8DR0 - chains A and E of the 10 polymer chains in the assembly; structure by electron microscopy, 2.42 A resolution.

== Chain A ==
Name: Replication factor C subunit 1
From: Saccharomyces cerevisiae
UniProtKB: P38630 (RFC1_YEAST); residues 1-861 here = UniProt positions 1-861
Sequence (918 residues; row label = number of the first residue in the row):
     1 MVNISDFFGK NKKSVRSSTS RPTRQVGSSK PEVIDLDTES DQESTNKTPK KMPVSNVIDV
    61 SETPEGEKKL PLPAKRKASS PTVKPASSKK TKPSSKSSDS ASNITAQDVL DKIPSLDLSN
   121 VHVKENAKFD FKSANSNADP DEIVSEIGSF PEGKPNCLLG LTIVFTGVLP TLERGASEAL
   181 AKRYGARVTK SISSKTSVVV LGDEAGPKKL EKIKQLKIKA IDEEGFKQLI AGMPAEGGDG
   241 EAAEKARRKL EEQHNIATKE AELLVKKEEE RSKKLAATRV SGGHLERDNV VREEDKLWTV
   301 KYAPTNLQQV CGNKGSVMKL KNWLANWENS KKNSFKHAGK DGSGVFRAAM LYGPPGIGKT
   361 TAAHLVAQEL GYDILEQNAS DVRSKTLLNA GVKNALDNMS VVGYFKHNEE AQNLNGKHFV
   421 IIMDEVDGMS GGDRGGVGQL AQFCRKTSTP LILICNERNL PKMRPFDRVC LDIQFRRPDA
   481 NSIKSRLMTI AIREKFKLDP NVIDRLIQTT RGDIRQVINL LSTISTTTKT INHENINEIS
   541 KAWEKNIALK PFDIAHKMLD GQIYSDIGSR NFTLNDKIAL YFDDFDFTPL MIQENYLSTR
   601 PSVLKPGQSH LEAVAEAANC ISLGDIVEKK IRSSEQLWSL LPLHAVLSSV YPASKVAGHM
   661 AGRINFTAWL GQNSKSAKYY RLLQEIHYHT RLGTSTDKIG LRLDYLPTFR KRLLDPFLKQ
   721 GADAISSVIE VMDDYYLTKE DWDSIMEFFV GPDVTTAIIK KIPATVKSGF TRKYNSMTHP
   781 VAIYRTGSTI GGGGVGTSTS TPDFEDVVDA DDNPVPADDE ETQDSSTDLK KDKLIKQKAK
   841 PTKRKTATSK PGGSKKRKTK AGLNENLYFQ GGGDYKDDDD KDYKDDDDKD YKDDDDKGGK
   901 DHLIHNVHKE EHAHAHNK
Disordered / not traced: 1-289, 408-412, 787-918
Construct notes: expression tag (862-918)
UniProt features mapped onto this chain:
  - motif (Nuclear localization signal): K830 to L834, K855 to K860
  - binding site (ATP): T299, C311, G353 to T361, N456
  - modified residue: T38 (Phosphothreonine), S40 (Phosphoserine), T63 (Phosphothreonine)
  - mutagenesis: D427 (D427H: In cs mutant CDC44-2; causes cell cycle arrest), G436 (G436R: In cs mutant CDC44-3/4; causes cell cycle arrest), G512 (G512A: In cs mutant CDC44-9; no effect), D513 (D513N: In cs mutants CDC44-1/5/8 and CDC44-9; causes cell cycle arrest)
Ion coordination: Mg2+: T360 (together with ATP-gamma-S)
Small-molecule neighbours: ATP-gamma-S (AGS; phosphothiophosphoric acid-adenylate ester): T299, Y302, A303, P304, Q309, V310, C311, P354, P355, G356, I357, G358, K359, T360, T361, N456, R486, I514, R515, I518
What the authors report for this chain:
  - conformationally variable residues (domain motion): F405
  - binding site for the 22-nt DNA strand: S384, T386, R434, N459, P461, R464, F552, R632, Q636, F666, W669, L670
  - binding site for the 18-nt DNA strand: F582, W638

== Chain E ==
Name: Replication factor C subunit 5
From: Saccharomyces cerevisiae
UniProtKB: P38251 (RFC5_YEAST); residue numbers follow UniProt; this construct covers 1-354
Sequence (354 residues; numbered 1 to 354; the number before each row is that of its first residue):
     1 MSLWVDKYRP KSLNALSHNE ELTNFLKSLS DQPRDLPHLL LYGPNGTGKK TRCMALLESI
    61 FGPGVYRLKI DVRQFVTASN RKLELNVVSS PYHLEITPSD MGNNDRIVIQ ELLKEVAQME
   121 QVDFQDSKDG LAHRYKCVII NEANSLTKDA QAALRRTMEK YSKNIRLIMV CDSMSPIIAP
   181 IKSRCLLIRC PAPSDSEIST ILSDVVTNER IQLETKDILK RIAQASNGNL RVSLLMLESM
   241 ALNNELALKS SSPIIKPDWI IVIHKLTRKI VKERSVNSLI ECRAVLYDLL AHCIPANIIL
   301 KELTFSLLDV ETLNTTNKSS IIEYSSVFDE RLSLGNKAIF HLEGFIAKVM CCLD
UniProt features mapped onto this chain:
  - binding site (ATP): V5, S17, G43 to T51, R231
Small-molecule neighbours:
  - ATP-gamma-S (AGS; phosphothiophosphoric acid-adenylate ester): R155, E159, P180, R184
  - GDP (guanosine-5'-diphosphate): V5, D6, Y8, R9, P10, A15, L16, S17, H18, P44, N45, G46, T47, G48, K49, K50, T51, R52, I201, L230, R231, L234
What the authors report for this chain:
  - binding site for the 18-nt DNA strand: N80
  - binding site for the 22-nt DNA strand: N103

== Interface between chain A and chain E ==
Pairs across the interface - 110 pairs, chain A then chain E:
  L590(A) - K337(E)
  Q593(A) - R283(E)  hydrogen bond (backbone-side chain)
  Q593(A) - F340(E)
  Q593(A) - E343(E)  hydrogen bond
  E594(A) - R283(E)  hydrogen bond (backbone-side chain)
  Y596(A) - R283(E)
  Y596(A) - E343(E)  hydrogen bond
  L597(A) - V276(E)
  L597(A) - L279(E)  hydrophobic
  L597(A) - I280(E)
  L597(A) - R283(E)
  L597(A) - E343(E)
  H610(A) - V276(E)
  L611(A) - M350(E)
  L611(A) - C351(E)  hydrogen bond (backbone-side chain)
  E612(A) - C351(E)
  V614(A) - L279(E)  hydrophobic
  A615(A) - A347(E)  hydrophobic
  A615(A) - K348(E)
  A615(A) - C351(E)  hydrophobic
  A618(A) - G344(E)
  N619(A) - R331(E)  hydrogen bond
  I621(A) - F340(E)  hydrophobic
  S622(A) - F328(E)
  S622(A) - R331(E)
  S622(A) - F340(E)  hydrogen bond (side chain-backbone)
  S622(A) - H341(E)  hydrogen bond
  L623(A) - R331(E)
  D625(A) - G335(E)
  D625(A) - N336(E)  hydrogen bond (side chain-backbone)
  D625(A) - K337(E)  hydrogen bond (side chain-backbone)
  D625(A) - F340(E)
  D625(A) - H341(E)  salt bridge
  I626(A) - R331(E)
  I626(A) - L334(E)
  K629(A) - L334(E)
  K629(A) - G335(E)
  K629(A) - N336(E)
  W669(A) - Y287(E)
  W669(A) - K337(E)
  W669(A) - I339(E)
  Q672(A) - Y287(E)
  Q672(A) - A291(E)
  K675(A) - A291(E)
  S676(A) - L290(E)
  S676(A) - A291(E)
  Y679(A) - A291(E)
  Y679(A) - C293(E)  hydrogen bond (backbone-side chain)
  Y680(A) - C293(E)
  Q684(A) - D100(E)
  Y688(A) - I70(E)
  Y688(A) - N86(E)
  Y688(A) - D100(E)  hydrogen bond
  R691(A) - V88(E)
  R691(A) - E95(E)  salt bridge
  L692(A) - L68(E)
  L692(A) - I70(E)  hydrophobic
  G693(A) - D6(E)
  G693(A) - R9(E)  hydrogen bond (backbone-side chain)
  T694(A) - D6(E)
  T694(A) - R9(E)
  S695(A) - D6(E)
  S695(A) - R9(E)
  S695(A) - K50(E)
  S695(A) - R231(E)  hydrogen bond (backbone-side chain)
  T696(A) - R231(E)
  D697(A) - E142(E)
  I699(A) - P295(E)  hydrophobic
  R702(A) - D258(E)  salt bridge
  R702(A) - H292(E)  hydrogen bond (side chain-backbone)
  R702(A) - C293(E)
  R702(A) - I294(E)
  L703(A) - W259(E)
  L703(A) - I294(E)  hydrophobic
  D704(A) - R231(E)  salt bridge
  D704(A) - V232(E)
  D704(A) - L235(E)
  Y705(A) - L3(E)  hydrophobic
  Y705(A) - V5(E)
  Y705(A) - D6(E)  hydrogen bond
  Y705(A) - R231(E)
  T708(A) - L235(E)  hydrogen bond (side chain-backbone)
  T708(A) - E238(E)
  T708(A) - S239(E)  hydrogen bond
  F709(A) - L3(E)  hydrophobic
  K711(A) - S239(E)
  K711(A) - L242(E)
  K711(A) - N243(E)
  R712(A) - W4(E)
  R712(A) - E238(E)  salt bridge
  R712(A) - L242(E)
  K719(A) - E245(E)
  D734(A) - M1(E)
  D734(A) - S2(E)  hydrogen bond (side chain-backbone)
  Y735(A) - S2(E)
  Y735(A) - L3(E)  hydrogen bond (side chain-backbone)
  Y735(A) - D6(E)  hydrogen bond
  E747(A) - H292(E)
  F748(A) - H292(E)
  F748(A) - C293(E)  hydrophobic
  F749(A) - D258(E)
  V750(A) - D258(E)  hydrogen bond (backbone-side chain)
  V750(A) - D288(E)
  V750(A) - H292(E)
  G751(A) - V262(E)
  D753(A) - D258(E)
  I783(A) - I70(E)  hydrophobic
  I783(A) - V72(E)  hydrophobic
  R785(A) - V72(E)
  R785(A) - E84(E)  salt bridge
Also at the interface, not in a pair above, chain A (63 interface residues in all): E616, E628, S634, A668, L683, P707, E730, V731, P752, Y784
Also at the interface, not in a pair above, chain E (67 interface residues in all): T51, K69, T97, D149, I255, P257, I261, R274, S275, I298, S333, D354

== Overview ==
63 residues of chain A and 67 residues of chain E are in contact, with 22 hydrogen bonds and 6 salt bridges.
Polar pairs include D625(A)-H341(E), R691(A)-E95(E) and R702(A)-D258(E). The paper reports a binding site for
the 22-nt DNA strand at S384(A), T386(A) and N103(E) among others; a binding site for the 18-nt DNA strand at
F582(A), W638(A) and N80(E).
Here chain A is Replication factor C subunit 1 and chain E is Replication factor C subunit 5, both from
Saccharomyces cerevisiae. Entry 8DR0 (Closed state of RFC:PCNA bound to a 3' ss/dsDNA junction) was determined
by electron microscopy (same publication as 8DQW, 8DQX, 8DQZ, 8DR1, 8DR3, 8DR4 and 3 further entries).
